Entry 3CDI (X-ray diffraction, 2.60 A resolution); this record covers chain A.

[Chain A]
Name: Polynucleotide phosphorylase
Source organism: Escherichia coli
Notes: EC 2.7.7.8
Sequence (723 residues; row label = number of the first residue in the row):
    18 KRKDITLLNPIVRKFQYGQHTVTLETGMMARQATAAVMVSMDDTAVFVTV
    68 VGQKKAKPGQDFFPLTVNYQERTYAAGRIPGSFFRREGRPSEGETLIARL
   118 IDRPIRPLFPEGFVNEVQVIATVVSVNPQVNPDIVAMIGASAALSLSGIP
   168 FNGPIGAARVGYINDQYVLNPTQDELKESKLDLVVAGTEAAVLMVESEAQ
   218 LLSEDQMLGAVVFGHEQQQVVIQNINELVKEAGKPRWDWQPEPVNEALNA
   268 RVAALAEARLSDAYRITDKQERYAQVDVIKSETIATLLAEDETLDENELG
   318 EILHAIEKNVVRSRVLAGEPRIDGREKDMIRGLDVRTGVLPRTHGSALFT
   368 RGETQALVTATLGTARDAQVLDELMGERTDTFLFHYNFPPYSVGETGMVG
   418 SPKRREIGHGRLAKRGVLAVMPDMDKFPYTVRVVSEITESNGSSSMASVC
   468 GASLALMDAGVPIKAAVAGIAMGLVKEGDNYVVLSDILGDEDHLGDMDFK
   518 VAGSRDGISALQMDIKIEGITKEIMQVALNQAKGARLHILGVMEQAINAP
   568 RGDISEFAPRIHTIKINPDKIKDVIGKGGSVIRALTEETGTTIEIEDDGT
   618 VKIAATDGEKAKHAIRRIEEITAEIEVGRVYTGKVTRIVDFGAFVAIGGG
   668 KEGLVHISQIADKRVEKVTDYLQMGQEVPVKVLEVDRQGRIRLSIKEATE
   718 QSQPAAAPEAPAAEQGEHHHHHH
Unresolved in the structure: 18-24, 99-105, 382-394, 417-421, 566-740
Reported in the primary citation:
  - mutagenesis - R102A/R103A (24-fold): decreased binding to 20-mer RNA
  - mutagenesis - R102A/R103A: decreased catalytic activity on 20-mer and 8-mer ssRNA substrates
  - mutagenesis - R106A (5.2 +/- 0.6 nM): unchanged binding to 20-mer RNA
  - mutagenesis - R106A: decreased binding to 8-mer RNA
  - mutagenesis - R106A: abolished catalytic activity on 8-mer ssRNA
  - mutagenesis - R106A: unchanged catalytic activity on 20-mer ssRNA

[Overview]
The paper reports that R102A/R103A reduce binding to 20-mer RNA; R102A/R103A reduce catalytic activity on
20-mer and 8-mer ssRNA substrates.
Chain A is Polynucleotide phosphorylase (Escherichia coli); the structure, Crystal structure of E. coli
PNPase, was determined by X-ray diffraction together with 3CDJ from the same study.
